7ZME - chains 3 and 6 of the 26 polymer chains in the assembly; structure by electron microscopy, 2.83 A resolution.

[Chain 3]
Protein: NADH-ubiquinone oxidoreductase chain 3
Organism: Chaetomium thermophilum var. thermophilum DSM 1495
Notes: EC 7.1.1.2
UniProtKB: G1DJ99 (G1DJ99_CHATD); residues 1-146 here = UniProt positions 1-146
Sequence (146 residues; each row starts with the number of its first residue):
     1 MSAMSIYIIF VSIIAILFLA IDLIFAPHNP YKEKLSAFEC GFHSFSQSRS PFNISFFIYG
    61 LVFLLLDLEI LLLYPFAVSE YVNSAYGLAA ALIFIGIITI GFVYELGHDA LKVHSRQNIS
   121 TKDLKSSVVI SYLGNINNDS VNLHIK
Unresolved in the structure: 115-146
Ligand contacts:
  - 1,2-Distearoyl-sn-glycerophosphoethanolamine (3PE), molecule 1: Ser2, Met4, Ser5, Ile8
  - 1,2-Distearoyl-sn-glycerophosphoethanolamine (3PE), molecule 2: Thr99, Phe102, Val103, Leu106, Gly107
  - 1,2-diacyl-sn-glycero-3-phosphocholine (PC1): Leu23, Ile24, Phe25, Ala26, Pro27, His28

[Chain 6]
Protein: NADH-ubiquinone oxidoreductase chain 6
Organism: Chaetomium thermophilum var. thermophilum DSM 1495
Notes: EC 7.1.1.2
UniProtKB: G1DJ96 (G1DJ96_CHATD); residue numbers follow UniProt; this construct covers 1-224
Sequence (224 residues; row label = number of the first residue in the row):
     1 MNSQISLLLL KEIYTNGSTH IMLDILSVLA VISGICVIIS KNPIVSVLHL IGLFAYVSFY
    61 LILIGLNFVG LSYLIVYIGA VSILFLFILM LINIRTSELQ SNTSNSIPLT ILVGIIISSF
   121 LFKMLPYGVI ISNQFNSSNL NENLYTIQIV GGEDNNINNI NTDKNDLFFI TSKIWDGALA
   181 ENNHISSIGN IMYTNYNVWL ILASFILLLA MVGAIVITIK PRKI
Unresolved in the structure: 1-2, 134-163, 223-224
Ligand contacts: 1,2-Distearoyl-sn-glycerophosphoethanolamine (3PE): Phe59, Ile62, Leu63, Asn67, Leu71

[How chain 3 and chain 6 interact]
Contacting residue pairs - 73 pairs, chain 3 then chain 6:
  Arg49(3) - Asn93(6)
  Arg49(3) - Ile94(6)  hydrogen bond (backbone-backbone)
  Arg49(3) - Arg95(6)  hydrogen bond (backbone-backbone)
  Ser50(3) - Asn93(6)
  Pro51(3) - Leu89(6)
  Pro51(3) - Met90(6)
  Pro51(3) - Ile92(6)
  Pro51(3) - Asn93(6)
  Phe52(3) - Leu89(6)  hydrogen bond (backbone-backbone)
  Phe52(3) - Met90(6)
  Ile54(3) - Leu86(6)
  Ile54(3) - Met90(6)  hydrophobic
  Phe56(3) - Leu86(6)  hydrophobic
  Phe57(3) - Phe87(6)  hydrophobic
  Phe57(3) - Met90(6)  hydrophobic
  Phe57(3) - Thr218(6)
  Ile58(3) - Ile215(6)  hydrophobic
  Ile58(3) - Thr218(6)
  Ile58(3) - Ile219(6)  hydrophobic
  Gly60(3) - Ile83(6)
  Leu61(3) - Phe87(6)  hydrophobic
  Val62(3) - Ile215(6)  hydrophobic
  Phe63(3) - Gly79(6)
  Phe63(3) - Ile83(6)  hydrophobic
  Leu64(3) - Gly79(6)
  Leu64(3) - Ala80(6)  hydrophobic
  Leu64(3) - Ile83(6)  hydrophobic
  Leu65(3) - Leu207(6)
  Leu65(3) - Ala210(6)
  Leu65(3) - Met211(6)  hydrophobic
  Leu68(3) - Val76(6)  hydrophobic
  Leu68(3) - Leu207(6)  hydrophobic
  Glu69(3) - Leu207(6)
  Glu69(3) - Met211(6)
  Leu71(3) - Ser72(6)
  Leu71(3) - Val76(6)  hydrophobic
  Leu72(3) - Met192(6)  hydrophobic
  Leu72(3) - Tyr193(6)  hydrogen bond (backbone-side chain)
  Leu72(3) - Leu200(6)  hydrophobic
  Leu73(3) - Tyr193(6)
  Tyr74(3) - Ile185(6)
  Pro75(3) - Ile185(6)  hydrophobic
  Pro75(3) - Gly189(6)
  Pro75(3) - Met192(6)  hydrophobic
  Pro75(3) - Tyr193(6)
  Phe76(3) - Tyr193(6)  hydrogen bond (backbone-side chain)
  Val78(3) - Ile185(6)  hydrophobic
  Val78(3) - Ser186(6)  hydrogen bond (backbone-side chain)
  Ser79(3) - Ser186(6)
  Ser79(3) - Gly189(6)  hydrogen bond (side chain-backbone)
  Ser79(3) - Asn190(6)  hydrogen bond
  Val82(3) - Asn190(6)
  Asn83(3) - Gly189(6)  hydrogen bond (side chain-backbone)
  Asn83(3) - Tyr193(6)
  Tyr86(3) - Thr194(6)
  Gly87(3) - Tyr193(6)
  Gly87(3) - Thr194(6)
  Ala90(3) - Tyr193(6)
  Phe94(3) - Leu200(6)  hydrophobic
  Phe94(3) - Ser204(6)
  Ile97(3) - Ser204(6)
  Ile97(3) - Phe205(6)  hydrophobic
  Ile97(3) - Leu208(6)
  Ile98(3) - Ser204(6)
  Gly101(3) - Leu208(6)
  Gly101(3) - Met211(6)
  Phe102(3) - Met211(6)
  Tyr104(3) - Val212(6)
  Tyr104(3) - Ile215(6)  hydrophobic
  Tyr104(3) - Val216(6)
  Glu105(3) - Met211(6)
  Glu105(3) - Ile215(6)
  Ala110(3) - Ile219(6)  hydrophobic
Also at the interface, not in a pair above, chain 3 (40 interface residues in all): Asp67, Ala91, Ile100
Also at the interface, not in a pair above, chain 6 (37 interface residues in all): Phe68, Ile75, Asn197, Ile201, Ala214

[Overview]
40 residues of chain 3 and 37 residues of chain 6 are in contact; the contacts include 9 hydrogen bonds. Among
the polar pairs are Leu72(3)-Tyr193(6), Phe76(3)-Tyr193(6) and Val78(3)-Ser186(6). One
1,2-Distearoyl-sn-glycerophosphoethanolamine molecule is bound between chain 3 and chain 6.
Here chain 3 is NADH-ubiquinone oxidoreductase chain 3 and chain 6 is NADH-ubiquinone oxidoreductase chain 6,
both from Chaetomium thermophilum var. thermophilum DSM 1495. Entry 7ZME (CryoEM structure of mitochondrial
complex I from Chaetomium thermophilum (state 2) - membrane arm) was determined by electron microscopy (same
publication as 7ZM7, 7ZM8, 7ZMB, 7ZMG and 7ZMH).
